9CPB - chains LG and LH of the 395 polymer chains in the assembly; structure by electron microscopy, 3.52 A resolution.

== Chain LG ==
Name: Tubulin alpha-1D chain
Organism: Bos taurus
Reference sequence: Q2HJ86 (TBA1D_BOVIN); numbering as in UniProt (aligned over 1-452)
Sequence (452 residues; each row starts with the number of its first residue):
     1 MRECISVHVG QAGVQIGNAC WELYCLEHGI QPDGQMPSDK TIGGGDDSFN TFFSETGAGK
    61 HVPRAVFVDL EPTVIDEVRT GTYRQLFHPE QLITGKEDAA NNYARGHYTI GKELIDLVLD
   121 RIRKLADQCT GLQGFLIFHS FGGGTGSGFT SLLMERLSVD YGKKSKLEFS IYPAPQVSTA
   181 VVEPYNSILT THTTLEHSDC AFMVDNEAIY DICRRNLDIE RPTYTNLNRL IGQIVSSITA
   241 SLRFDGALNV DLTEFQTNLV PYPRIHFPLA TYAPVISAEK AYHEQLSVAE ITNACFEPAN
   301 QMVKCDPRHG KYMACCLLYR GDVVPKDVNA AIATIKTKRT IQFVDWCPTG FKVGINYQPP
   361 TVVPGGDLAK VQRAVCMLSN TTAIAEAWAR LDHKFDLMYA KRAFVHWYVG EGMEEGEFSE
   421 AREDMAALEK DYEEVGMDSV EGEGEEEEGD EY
Unresolved in the structure: 39-45, 441-452
Bound ions: Mg2+: Glu71 (together with GTP)
UniProt features mapped onto this chain:
  - motif: Met1 to Cys4 (MREC motif)
  - active site: Glu254
  - binding site (GTP): Gln11, Glu71, Ser140, Gly144, Thr145, Thr179, Asn206, Asn228
  - binding site (Mg(2+)): Glu71
  - site: Tyr452 (Involved in polymerization)
  - modified residue: Lys40 (N6-acetyllysine), Tyr282 (3'-nitrotyrosine), Ser439 (Phosphoserine), Glu446 (5-glutamyl polyglutamate), Tyr452 (3'-nitrotyrosine)

== Chain LH ==
Name: Tubulin beta-4B chain
Organism: Bos taurus
Reference sequence: Q3MHM5 (TBB4B_BOVIN); numbering as in UniProt (aligned over 1-445)
Sequence (445 residues; each row starts with the number of its first residue):
     1 MREIVHLQAG QCGNQIGAKF WEVISDEHGI DPTGTYHGDS DLQLERINVY YNEATGGKYV
    61 PRAVLVDLEP GTMDSVRSGP FGQIFRPDNF VFGQSGAGNN WAKGHYTEGA ELVDSVLDVV
   121 RKEAESCDCL QGFQLTHSLG GGTGSGMGTL LISKIREEYP DRIMNTFSVV PSPKVSDTVV
   181 EPYNATLSVH QLVENTDETY CIDNEALYDI CFRTLKLTTP TYGDLNHLVS ATMSGVTTCL
   241 RFPGQLNADL RKLAVNMVPF PRLHFFMPGF APLTSRGSQQ YRALTVPELT QQMFDAKNMM
   301 AACDPRHGRY LTVAAVFRGR MSMKEVDEQM LNVQNKNSSY FVEWIPNNVK TAVCDIPPRG
   361 LKMSATFIGN STAIQELFKR ISEQFTAMFR RKAFLHWYTG EGMDEMEFTE AESNMNDLVS
   421 EYQQYQDATA EEEGEFEEEA EEEVA
Unresolved in the structure: 429-445
UniProt features mapped onto this chain:
  - motif: Met1 to Ile4 (MREI motif)
  - binding site (GTP): Gln11, Glu69, Ser138, Gly142, Thr143, Gly144, Asn204, Asn226
  - binding site (Mg(2+)): Glu69
  - modified residue: Thr55 (Phosphothreonine), Lys58 (N6-acetyllysine), Ser172 (Phosphoserine), Glu438 (5-glutamyl polyglutamate)

== Chain LG / chain LH interface ==
Residue-residue contacts (79):
  Met1(LG) - Glu69(LH)
  Met1(LG) - Pro70(LH)  hydrophobic
  Met1(LG) - Gly93(LH)
  Met1(LG) - Gln94(LH)
  Arg2(LG) - Glu69(LH)
  Arg2(LG) - Pro70(LH)
  Arg2(LG) - Gly71(LH)
  Arg2(LG) - Asp74(LH)  salt bridge
  Thr130(LG) - Gln94(LH)  hydrogen bond (backbone-side chain)
  Gln133(LG) - Glu69(LH)  hydrogen bond
  Asp245(LG) - Ser75(LH)  hydrogen bond
  Ala247(LG) - Gln11(LH)  hydrogen bond (backbone-side chain)
  Ala247(LG) - Tyr222(LH)
  Leu248(LG) - Gln11(LH)
  Asn249(LG) - Gln11(LH)  hydrogen bond (backbone-side chain)
  Asn249(LG) - Thr72(LH)
  Asp251(LG) - Gly96(LH)
  Thr253(LG) - Gly98(LH)
  Thr253(LG) - Lys103(LH)
  Glu254(LG) - Gly98(LH)
  Glu254(LG) - Asn99(LH)  hydrogen bond
  Gln256(LG) - Trp397(LH)  hydrogen bond (backbone-side chain)
  Thr257(LG) - Gly98(LH)  hydrogen bond (side chain-backbone)
  Thr257(LG) - Asn100(LH)  hydrogen bond
  Thr257(LG) - Val180(LH)
  Thr257(LG) - Phe394(LH)
  Asn258(LG) - Asn99(LH)
  Asn258(LG) - Val179(LH)  hydrogen bond (side chain-backbone)
  Asn258(LG) - Val180(LH)  hydrogen bond (side chain-backbone)
  Val260(LG) - Phe394(LH)
  Val260(LG) - His396(LH)
  Val260(LG) - Trp397(LH)  hydrogen bond (backbone-side chain)
  Pro261(LG) - Ala393(LH)
  Pro261(LG) - Phe394(LH)  hydrophobic
  Pro261(LG) - His396(LH)  hydrogen bond (backbone-side chain)
  Tyr262(LG) - Arg391(LH)  hydrogen bond (side chain-backbone)
  Tyr262(LG) - Lys392(LH)
  Tyr262(LG) - Ala393(LH)
  Tyr262(LG) - His396(LH)
  Pro263(LG) - His396(LH)
  Val324(LG) - Pro220(LH)
  Pro325(LG) - Tyr208(LH)
  Pro325(LG) - Tyr222(LH)  hydrophobic
  Lys326(LG) - Tyr208(LH)  hydrogen bond (side chain-backbone)
  Lys326(LG) - Phe212(LH)
  Lys326(LG) - Pro220(LH)
  Asn329(LG) - Val175(LH)
  Asn329(LG) - Glu205(LH)  hydrogen bond
  Ile332(LG) - Val175(LH)  hydrophobic
  Ala333(LG) - Val175(LH)
  Lys336(LG) - Lys174(LH)
  Asp345(LG) - Arg391(LH)  salt bridge
  Trp346(LG) - Ala387(LH)
  Trp346(LG) - Met388(LH)
  Trp346(LG) - Arg391(LH)
  Trp346(LG) - Ala393(LH)  hydrophobic
  Cys347(LG) - Val179(LH)  hydrophobic
  Pro348(LG) - Gln384(LH)
  Pro348(LG) - Met388(LH)
  Thr349(LG) - Ser176(LH)
  Thr349(LG) - Val179(LH)  hydrogen bond (side chain-backbone)
  Thr349(LG) - Pro182(LH)
  Thr349(LG) - Met388(LH)
  Phe351(LG) - Ser176(LH)  hydrogen bond (backbone-side chain)
  Phe351(LG) - Asp177(LH)
  Phe351(LG) - Thr178(LH)
  Phe351(LG) - Val179(LH)
  Lys352(LG) - Asn99(LH)
  Lys352(LG) - Asp177(LH)
  Lys352(LG) - Thr178(LH)
  Val353(LG) - Ser176(LH)
  Val353(LG) - Asp177(LH)  hydrogen bond (backbone-backbone)
  Tyr357(LG) - Thr221(LH)
  Glu434(LG) - Arg391(LH)
  Val435(LG) - Arg391(LH)
  Met437(LG) - Arg391(LH)  hydrogen bond (backbone-side chain)
  Asp438(LG) - Arg391(LH)
  Ser439(LG) - Arg390(LH)
  Ser439(LG) - Arg391(LH)
Other interface residues (no listed pair), chain LG (45 interface residues in all): Gly131, Lys163, Leu259, Ala314, Cys315, Gly350
Other interface residues (no listed pair), chain LH (41 interface residues in all): Glu181, Thr219, Gly400

== Overview ==
The interface between chain LG and chain LH involves 45 residues on one side and 41 on the other, with 20
hydrogen bonds and 2 salt bridges. Polar pairs include Arg2(LG)-Asp74(LH), Asp345(LG)-Arg391(LH) and
Thr130(LG)-Gln94(LH).
Here chain LG is Tubulin alpha-1D chain and chain LH is Tubulin beta-4B chain, both from Bos taurus. Entry
9CPB (Atomic model of bovine Fallopian tube cilia doublet microtubule (48-nm periodicity)) was determined by
electron microscopy together with 9CPC from the same study.
